Entry 7MI5 (electron microscopy, 3.57 A resolution); this record covers chains E and H of the 8 polymer chains in the assembly.

Chain E:
Name: CRISPR-associated endoribonuclease Cas2
Source organism: Geobacter sulfurreducens
Notes: EC 3.1.-.-
Reference sequence: Q74H35 (CAS2_GEOSL); residues 1-95 here = UniProt positions 1-95
Chain sequence (95 residues; numbered 1 to 95; the number before each row is that of its first residue):
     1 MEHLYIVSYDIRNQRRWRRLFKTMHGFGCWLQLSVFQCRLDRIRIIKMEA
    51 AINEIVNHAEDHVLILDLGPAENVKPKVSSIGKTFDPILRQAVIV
Bound ions: Mn2+: Tyr9, Asp10, Ser34 (shared with DC15(H) of chain H)
UniProt features mapped onto this chain:
  - binding site (Mg(2+)): Asp10

Chain H:
Molecule: 37-nt DNA strand
Sequence (37 nucleotides; row label = number of the first residue in the row):
     1 GTCGTAGCTGAGGCCTCACGATGGACTTTTTGAATTT
Not modelled in the structure: 1, 36-37
Bound ions: Mn2+ site 1: DC15 (shared with Tyr9(E), Asp10(E), Ser34(E) of chain E); Mn2+ site 2: DG32 (shared with 3 residues of chain A)

Interface between chain E and chain H:
Contacting residue pairs - 15 pairs, chain E then chain H:
  Tyr9(E) - DC15(H)  phosphate contact
  Tyr9(E) - DT16(H)  hydrogen bond to the phosphate
  Asp10(E) - DC15(H)  phosphate contact
  Ile11(E) - DC14(H)  sugar contact
  Ile11(E) - DC15(H)  hydrogen bond to the phosphate
  Arg12(E) - DC14(H)  salt bridge to the phosphate
  Trp17(E) - DC15(H)  sugar contact
  Trp17(E) - DT16(H)  hydrogen bond to the phosphate
  Phe21(E) - DT16(H)  phosphate contact
  Phe21(E) - DC17(H)  phosphate contact
  Trp30(E) - DT16(H)  phosphate contact
  Leu33(E) - DC15(H)  phosphate contact
  Leu33(E) - DT16(H)  phosphate contact
  Ser34(E) - DC15(H)  phosphate contact
  Ser34(E) - DT16(H)  phosphate contact

Summary:
Chain E and chain H form an interface of 9 and 4 residues respectively, with 3 hydrogen bonds and 1 salt
bridge. Polar pairs include Tyr9(E)-DT16(H), Ile11(E)-DC15(H) and Trp17(E)-DT16(H). From UniProt: Mg2+-binding
residue Asp10(E) on chain E.
Here chain E is CRISPR-associated endoribonuclease Cas2 (Geobacter sulfurreducens) and chain H is a 37-nt DNA
strand. Entry 7MI5 (Asymmetrical PAM-Non PAM prespacer bound Cas4/Cas1/Cas2 complex) was determined by
electron microscopy together with 7MI4, 7MI9, 7MIB and 7MID from the same study.
